PDB entry 3DP2 | X-ray diffraction, 2.40 A resolution | chains E and F of the 6 polymer chains in the assembly

Chain E (and F):
Name: (3R)-hydroxymyristoyl-acyl carrier protein dehydratase
From: Helicobacter pylori
Notes: EC 4.2.1.-; chain F of this document is another copy of the same molecule, construct and numbering; everything in this record applies to it too
UniProt: Q5G940 (Q5G940_HELPY); residue numbers follow UniProt; this construct covers 1-159
Amino-acid sequence (159 residues; row label = number of the first residue in the row):
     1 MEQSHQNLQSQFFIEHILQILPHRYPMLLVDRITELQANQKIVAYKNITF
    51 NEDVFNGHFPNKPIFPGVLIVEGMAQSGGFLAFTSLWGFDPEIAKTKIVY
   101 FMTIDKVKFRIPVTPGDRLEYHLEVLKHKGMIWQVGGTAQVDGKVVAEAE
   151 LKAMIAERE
Disordered / not traced: 1-7 (chain F: 1-10, 159)
Small-molecule neighbours: benzamidine (BEN): K106, L126, G136, G137, A149, E150

How chain E and chain F interact:
Contacting residue pairs (64):
  P22(E) - F59(F)  hydrophobic
  P22(E) - P60(F)
  H23(E) - G57(F)
  H23(E) - F59(F)
  R24(E) - G57(F)  hydrogen bond (backbone-backbone)
  R24(E) - P60(F)
  Y25(E) - N56(F)
  Y25(E) - G57(F)  hydrogen bond (backbone-backbone)
  P26(E) - D53(F)
  M27(E) - V54(F)  hydrophobic
  M27(E) - G57(F)
  M27(E) - H58(F)
  M27(E) - P66(F)  hydrophobic
  D53(E) - P26(F)
  V54(E) - M27(F)  hydrophobic
  N56(E) - Y25(F)
  G57(E) - H23(F)
  G57(E) - R24(F)  hydrogen bond (backbone-backbone)
  G57(E) - Y25(F)  hydrogen bond (backbone-backbone)
  G57(E) - M27(F)
  H58(E) - H23(F)
  H58(E) - M27(F)
  F59(E) - P22(F)  hydrophobic
  F59(E) - H23(F)
  F59(E) - V99(F)
  F59(E) - R158(F)
  P60(E) - P22(F)
  P60(E) - R24(F)
  P60(E) - R158(F)  hydrogen bond (backbone-side chain)
  K62(E) - I98(F)
  K62(E) - Y100(F)
  K62(E) - R158(F)
  P66(E) - M27(F)  hydrophobic
  V68(E) - V68(F)
  V68(E) - E72(F)
  V68(E) - F101(F)  hydrophobic
  E72(E) - V68(F)
  I98(E) - F59(F)  hydrophobic
  I98(E) - K62(F)
  V99(E) - F59(F)
  Y100(E) - K62(F)
  Y100(E) - I64(F)  hydrophobic
  F101(E) - V68(F)  hydrophobic
  F101(E) - F109(F)
  M102(E) - K108(F)
  M102(E) - F109(F)  hydrogen bond (backbone-backbone)
  T103(E) - V107(F)
  I104(E) - K106(F)
  I104(E) - V107(F)  hydrogen bond (backbone-backbone)
  I104(E) - F109(F)  hydrophobic
  D105(E) - D105(F)
  D105(E) - K106(F)  hydrogen bond (side chain-backbone)
  K106(E) - I104(F)
  K106(E) - D105(F)  hydrogen bond (backbone-side chain)
  V107(E) - T103(F)
  V107(E) - I104(F)  hydrogen bond (backbone-backbone)
  K108(E) - M102(F)
  F109(E) - F101(F)
  F109(E) - M102(F)  hydrogen bond (backbone-backbone)
  F109(E) - I104(F)  hydrophobic
  P112(E) - Y100(F)  hydrophobic
  R158(E) - P60(F)  hydrogen bond (side chain-backbone)
  R158(E) - N61(F)
  R158(E) - K62(F)
Also at the interface, not in a pair above, chain E (35 interface residues in all): N61, I64, L69, V71
Also at the interface, not in a pair above, chain F (33 interface residues in all): L69

In short:
The interface between chain E and chain F involves 35 residues on one side and 33 on the other, with 12
hydrogen bonds. Among the polar pairs are P60(E)-R158(F), D105(E)-K106(F) and R24(E)-G57(F). Bound to chain E:
benzamidine.
Both chains are (3R)-hydroxymyristoyl-acyl carrier protein dehydratase (Helicobacter pylori). Entry 3DP2
(Crystal structure of (3R)-Hydroxyacyl-Acyl Carrier Protein Dehydratase (FabZ) from Helicobacter pylori in
complex with compound 3j) was determined by X-ray diffraction (same publication as 3DOY, 3DOZ, 3DP0, 3DP1 and
3DP3).
